6WUR - chains A and B; structure by X-ray diffraction, 2.88 A resolution.

# Chain A
Protein: Protein tyrosine phosphatase type IVA 2
Source organism: Homo sapiens
Notes: EC 3.1.3.48
UniProtKB: Q12974 (TP4A2_HUMAN); numbering as in UniProt (aligned over 1-167)
Sequence (189 residues; numbered -21 to 167; the number before each row is that of its first residue; numbers below 1 keep their minus sign (Met-21 is residue -21)):
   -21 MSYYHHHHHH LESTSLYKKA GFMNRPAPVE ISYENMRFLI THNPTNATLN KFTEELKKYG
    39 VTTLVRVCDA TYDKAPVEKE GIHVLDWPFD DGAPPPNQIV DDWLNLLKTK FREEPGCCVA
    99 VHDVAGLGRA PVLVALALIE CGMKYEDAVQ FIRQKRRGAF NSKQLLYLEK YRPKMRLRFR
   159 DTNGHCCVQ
Not modelled in the structure: -21 to -4, 155-167
Sequence notes: initiating methionine (-21); expression tag (-20 to 0); engineered mutation Asp101 (Cys in Q12974)

# Chain B
Protein: Metal transporter CNNM3
Source organism: Homo sapiens
Notes: fragment: UNP Q8NE01 residues 309-452
UniProtKB: Q8NE01 (CNNM3_HUMAN); residue numbers follow UniProt; this construct covers 309-452
Sequence (155 residues; each row starts with the number of its first residue):
   298 GPLNMIQGVL ELRCRTVEDV LTPLEDCFML DASTVLDFGV LASIMQSGHT RIPVYEEERS
   358 NIVDMLYLKD LAFVDPEDCT PLSTITRFYN HPLHFVFNDT KLDAVLEEFK RGKSHLAIVQ
   418 KVNNEGEGDP FYEVLGLVTL EDVIEEIIRS EILDE
Not modelled in the structure: 447-452
Sequence notes: expression tag (298-308)
Ion coordination: Na+: Asp361, Thr383, Tyr386

# How chain A and chain B interact
Contacting residue pairs - 33 pairs, chain A then chain B:
  Lys-3(A) - Ser357(B)  hydrogen bond (backbone-side chain)
  Lys-3(A) - Glu430(B)
  Lys-3(A) - Val431(B)  hydrogen bond (backbone-backbone)
  Ala-2(A) - Ser357(B)  hydrogen bond (backbone-side chain)
  Ala-2(A) - Phe428(B)  hydrophobic
  Ala-2(A) - Tyr429(B)
  Gly-1(A) - Ser357(B)
  Gly-1(A) - Tyr429(B)
  Phe0(A) - Asn358(B)  hydrogen bond (backbone-side chain)
  Met1(A) - Asn358(B)
  Asn2(A) - Ser357(B)  hydrogen bond (side chain-backbone)
  Asn2(A) - Asn358(B)
  Asn2(A) - Ile359(B)
  Asn2(A) - Phe392(B)
  Asn2(A) - Gln417(B)
  Pro4(A) - Tyr429(B)
  Asp69(A) - Asp426(B)  hydrogen bond (side chain-backbone)
  Gly70(A) - Glu424(B)
  Gly70(A) - Gly425(B)
  Gly70(A) - Asp426(B)  hydrogen bond (backbone-side chain)
  Asp101(A) - Asp426(B)
  Leu105(A) - Pro427(B)
  Leu105(A) - Tyr429(B)
  Gly106(A) - Asp426(B)
  Arg107(A) - Asp426(B)  salt bridge
  Arg135(A) - Tyr429(B)  hydrogen bond (backbone-side chain)
  Gly136(A) - Pro427(B)
  Ala137(A) - Pro427(B)
  Phe138(A) - Pro427(B)
  Asn139(A) - Glu424(B)
  Asn139(A) - Pro427(B)
  Gln142(A) - Asp426(B)  hydrogen bond
  Gln142(A) - Pro427(B)
Other interface residues (no listed pair), chain A (21 interface residues in all): Ala71, Arg134
Other interface residues (no listed pair), chain B (14 interface residues in all): Val419

# In short
Chain A and chain B form an interface of 21 and 14 residues respectively, with 9 hydrogen bonds and 1 salt
bridge. Among the polar pairs are Arg107(A)-Asp426(B), Lys-3(A)-Ser357(B) and Ala-2(A)-Ser357(B). Asp361(B),
Thr383(B) and Tyr386(B) coordinate Na+.
Chain A is Protein tyrosine phosphatase type IVA 2 and chain B is Metal transporter CNNM3, both from Homo
sapiens; the structure, Crystal structure of PRL-2 phosphatase C101D mutant in complex with the Bateman domain
of CNNM3 magnesium ..., was determined by X-ray diffraction.
